PDB entry 1XHU | X-ray diffraction, 2.95 A resolution | chains A and B of the 6 polymer chains in the assembly

== Chain A (and B) ==
Molecule: Type II restriction enzyme HincII
Organism: Haemophilus influenzae
Notes: EC 3.1.21.4; chain B of this document is another copy of the same molecule, construct and numbering; everything in this record applies to it too
UniProt: P17743 (T2C2_HAEIN); residues 2-258 here correspond to UniProt positions 1-257 (UniProt number = residue number - 1)
Chain sequence (257 residues; row label = number of the first residue in the row):
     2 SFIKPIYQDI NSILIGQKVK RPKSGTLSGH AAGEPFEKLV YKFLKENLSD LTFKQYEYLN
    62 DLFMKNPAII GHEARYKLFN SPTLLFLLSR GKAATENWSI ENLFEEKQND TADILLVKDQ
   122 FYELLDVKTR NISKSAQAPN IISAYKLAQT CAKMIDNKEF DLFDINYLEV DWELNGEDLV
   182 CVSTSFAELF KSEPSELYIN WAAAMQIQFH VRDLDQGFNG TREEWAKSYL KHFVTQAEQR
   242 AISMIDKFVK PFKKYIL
Differences from the reference sequence: conflict T130 (Arg129 in P17743), W173 (Ser172 in P17743)

== Interface between chain A and chain B ==
Pairs across the interface (65):
  T27(A) - H31(B)
  T27(A) - E35(B)  hydrogen bond
  T27(A) - E107(B)
  S29(A) - H31(B)
  S29(A) - Q109(B)  hydrogen bond
  G30(A) - H31(B)
  H31(A) - S29(B)
  H31(A) - G30(B)
  H31(A) - H31(B)
  A32(A) - A32(B)  hydrophobic
  E107(A) - T27(B)  hydrogen bond
  Q109(A) - S29(B)  hydrogen bond
  Q109(A) - G30(B)
  Y146(A) - K248(B)
  Y146(A) - F249(B)  hydrophobic
  A149(A) - F253(B)
  Q150(A) - F253(B)
  A153(A) - F253(B)  hydrophobic
  A153(A) - Y256(B)  hydrogen bond (backbone-side chain)
  I156(A) - Y256(B)  hydrophobic
  D157(A) - Y256(B)  hydrogen bond
  W202(A) - M245(B)  hydrophobic
  A203(A) - A203(B)
  A203(A) - A205(B)  hydrogen bond (backbone-backbone)
  A203(A) - M206(B)  hydrophobic
  A205(A) - A203(B)  hydrogen bond (backbone-backbone)
  M206(A) - R241(B)
  M206(A) - F249(B)  hydrophobic
  L231(A) - F253(B)  hydrophobic
  L231(A) - Y256(B)  hydrophobic
  K232(A) - I257(B)
  F234(A) - F249(B)
  V235(A) - V250(B)  hydrophobic
  V235(A) - K254(B)
  V235(A) - I257(B)  hydrophobic
  A238(A) - M245(B)
  A238(A) - F249(B)  hydrophobic
  A238(A) - V250(B)  hydrophobic
  E239(A) - V250(B)
  E239(A) - K254(B)  salt bridge
  R241(A) - M206(B)
  R241(A) - M245(B)
  A242(A) - A242(B)
  M245(A) - W202(B)  hydrophobic
  M245(A) - A238(B)
  M245(A) - R241(B)
  M245(A) - M245(B)  hydrophobic
  K248(A) - Y146(B)
  F249(A) - Y146(B)  hydrophobic
  F249(A) - M206(B)  hydrophobic
  F249(A) - F234(B)
  V250(A) - V235(B)  hydrophobic
  V250(A) - A238(B)  hydrophobic
  V250(A) - E239(B)
  F253(A) - A149(B)
  F253(A) - A153(B)  hydrophobic
  F253(A) - L231(B)  hydrophobic
  F253(A) - V235(B)  hydrophobic
  K254(A) - E239(B)  salt bridge
  Y256(A) - A153(B)
  Y256(A) - D157(B)  hydrogen bond
  Y256(A) - K228(B)
  I257(A) - L231(B)
  I257(A) - K232(B)
  I257(A) - V235(B)  hydrophobic
Also at the interface, not in a pair above, chain A (37 interface residues in all): K24, K39, A204, I246
Also at the interface, not in a pair above, chain B (39 interface residues in all): P23, K24, Q150, I156, A204, I246

== In short ==
37 residues of chain A face 39 of chain B across their interface, with 9 hydrogen bonds and 2 salt bridges.
Polar pairs include E239(A)-K254(B), T27(A)-E35(B) and S29(A)-Q109(B).
Chain A and chain B are both Type II restriction enzyme HincII (Haemophilus influenzae); the structure, HincII
bound to cleaved, cognate DNA containing GTCGAC, was determined by X-ray diffraction (same publication as
1XHV).
